6J5A - chains 8 and a of the 18 polymer chains in the assembly; structure by electron microscopy, 4.35 A resolution (low resolution: residue-level contacts below are approximate; hydrogen-bond / salt-bridge calls are withheld).

# Chain 8
Name: ATP synthase protein 8
Organism: Sus scrofa
UniProt: Q35914 (ATP8_PIG); residue numbers follow UniProt; this construct covers 5-34
Amino-acid sequence (30 residues; row label = number of the first residue in the row):
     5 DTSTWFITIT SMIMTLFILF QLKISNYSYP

# Chain a
Name: ATP synthase subunit a
Organism: Sus scrofa
UniProt: Q35915 (ATP6_PIG); numbering as in UniProt (aligned over 1-226)
Amino-acid sequence (226 residues; each row starts with the number of its first residue):
     1 MNENLFASFI APTMMGLPIV TLIIMFPSLL FPTPKRLINN RTISIQQWLI QLTSKQMMAI
    61 HNQKGQTWSL MLMSLIMFIG STNILGLLPH SFTPTTQLSM NLGMAIPLWS ATVFTGFRYK
   121 TKTSLAHFLP QGTPALLIPM LVIIETISLF IQPVALAVRL TANITAGHLL IHLIGGATLA
   181 LLNINTMTAF ITFTILILLT ILEFAVALIQ AYVFTLLVSL YLHDNT
Not modelled in the structure: 1, 225-226

# Chain 8 / chain a interface
Contacting residue pairs (34; chain 8 residue first):
  Asp5(8) - Thr13(a)
  Asp5(8) - Met15(a)
  Phe10(8) - Ser99(a)
  Thr12(8) - Leu17(a)
  Thr12(8) - Val20(a)
  Ile13(8) - Ile24(a)
  Ile13(8) - Gln97(a)
  Ile13(8) - Met100(a)
  Thr14(8) - Ser99(a)
  Thr14(8) - Met100(a)
  Met16(8) - Val20(a)
  Met16(8) - Thr21(a)
  Met16(8) - Ile24(a)
  Ile17(8) - Met100(a)
  Ile17(8) - Met104(a)
  Thr19(8) - Met25(a)
  Leu20(8) - Ile24(a)
  Leu20(8) - Met25(a)
  Leu20(8) - Phe78(a)
  Phe21(8) - Phe78(a)
  Phe21(8) - Met104(a)
  Leu23(8) - Met25(a)
  Leu23(8) - Ser28(a)
  Phe24(8) - Pro27(a)
  Lys27(8) - Ser28(a)
  Lys27(8) - Leu29(a)
  Lys27(8) - Phe31(a)
  Lys27(8) - Thr33(a)
  Ile28(8) - Met73(a)
  Asn30(8) - Thr33(a)
  Ser32(8) - Gln47(a)
  Ser32(8) - Gln51(a)
  Tyr33(8) - Gln51(a)
  Pro34(8) - Gln51(a)
Other interface residues (no listed pair), chain 8 (20 interface residues in all): Ser7, Tyr31
Other interface residues (no listed pair), chain a (26 interface residues in all): Met14, Pro32, Ile50, Lys55, Ser74, Met77

# Summary
20 residues of chain 8 face 26 of chain a across their interface.
Here chain 8 is ATP synthase protein 8 and chain a is ATP synthase subunit a, both from Sus scrofa. Entry 6J5A
(Cryo-EM structure of the mammalian DP-state ATP synthase FO section) was determined by electron microscopy
(same publication as 6J54).
